1YG5 - chains A and D of the 4 polymer chains in the assembly; structure by X-ray diffraction, 2.70 A resolution.

[Chain A]
Molecule: Hemoglobin alpha chain
Organism: Homo sapiens
Reference sequence: P69905 (HBA_HUMAN); residues 1-141 here = UniProt positions 1-141
Chain sequence (141 residues; numbered 1 to 141; the number before each row is that of its first residue):
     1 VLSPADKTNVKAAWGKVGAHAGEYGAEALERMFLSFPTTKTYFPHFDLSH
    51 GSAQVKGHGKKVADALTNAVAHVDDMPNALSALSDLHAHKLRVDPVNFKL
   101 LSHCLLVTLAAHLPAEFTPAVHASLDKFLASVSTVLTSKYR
Swiss-Prot annotation at these positions:
  - site: Lys61 (Not glycated)
  - natural variant: Asp6 (A6D: In J-Toronto; this construct carries the variant), Ala13 (A13D: In J-Paris 1/J-Aljezur), Glu27 (A27E: In Shenyang; this construct carries the variant), Lys61 (K61N: In Zambia; deletion: In Clinic), Asp64 (A64D: In Pontoise; this construct carries the variant), Asp75 (D75A: In Lille; D75G: In Chapel Hill; D75N: In G-Pest), Ala111 (A111D: In Petah Tikva)

[Chain D]
Molecule: Hemoglobin beta chain
Organism: Homo sapiens
Reference sequence: P68871 (HBB_HUMAN); numbering as in UniProt (aligned over 1-146)
Chain sequence (146 residues; row label = number of the first residue in the row):
     1 MHLTPEEKSAVTALWGKVNVDEVGGEALGRLLVVYPHTQRFFESFGDLST
    51 PDAVMGNPKVKAHGKKVLGAFSDGLAHLDNLKGTFATLSELHCDKLHVDP
   101 ENFRLLGNVLVCVLAHHFGKEFTPPVQAAYQKVVAGVANALAHKYH
Sequence notes: engineered mutation Met1 (Val in P68871), His37 (Trp in P68871)
Swiss-Prot annotation at these positions:
  - natural variant: Leu3 (H3L: In Graz; this construct carries the variant), Glu7 (E7A: In G-Makassar; E7K: In Hb C; E7Q: In Machida; E7V: In SKCA), Lys8 (E8K: In G-Siriraj; this construct carries the variant), Val11 (A11V: In Iraq-Halabja; this construct carries the variant), Gly16 (W16G: In Randwick; this construct carries the variant), Val23 (E23V: In D-Granada; this construct carries the variant), Gly24 (V24G: In Miyashiro; this construct carries the variant), Gly25 (G25D: In Moscva; G25R: In Riverdale-Bronx; G25V: In Savannah), Leu32 (L32P: In Yokohama), Val33 (L33V: In Muscat; this construct carries the variant), Arg40 (Q40R: In Tianshui; this construct carries the variant), Phe42 (F42Y: In Mequon; deletion: In Bruxelles), 11 further natural variant entries in UniProt

[How chain A and chain D interact]
Contacting residue pairs (16; chain A residue first):
  Pro37(A) - His146(D)
  Thr38(A) - Pro100(D)
  Lys40(A) - His146(D)  hydrogen bond (side chain-backbone)
  Thr41(A) - His97(D)
  Thr41(A) - Asp99(D)
  Thr41(A) - Tyr145(D)
  Tyr42(A) - Asp99(D)  hydrogen bond
  Pro44(A) - His97(D)
  Leu91(A) - Arg40(D)  hydrogen bond (backbone-side chain)
  Arg92(A) - Arg40(D)
  Asp94(A) - Asp99(D)
  Asp94(A) - Glu101(D)
  Val96(A) - Glu101(D)
  Asn97(A) - Asp99(D)
  Tyr140(A) - His37(D)  hydrogen bond
  Arg141(A) - Tyr35(D)
Also at the interface, not in a pair above, chain D (11 interface residues in all): Glu43, Val98

[Summary]
Chain A and chain D form an interface of 13 and 11 residues respectively; the contacts include 4 hydrogen
bonds. Among the polar pairs are Lys40(A)-His146(D), Tyr42(A)-Asp99(D) and Leu91(A)-Arg40(D).
Here chain A is Hemoglobin alpha chain and chain D is Hemoglobin beta chain, both from Homo sapiens. Entry
1YG5 (T-To-T(High) quaternary transitions in human hemoglobin: betaW37H OXY (2MM IHP, 20% PEG) (10 test sets))
was determined by X-ray diffraction (same publication as 1XXT, 1XY0, 1XZ5, 1XZ7, 1XZU, 1XZV and 45 further
entries).
